Entry 9N3F (X-ray diffraction, 1.40 A resolution); this record covers chain A.

[Chain A]
Molecule: Metacaspase-9
Organism: Arabidopsis thaliana
Notes: EC 3.4.22.-
Reference sequence: Q9FYE1 (MCA9_ARATH); numbering as in UniProt (aligned over 1-325)
Amino-acid sequence (325 residues; numbered 1 to 325; the number before each row is that of its first residue):
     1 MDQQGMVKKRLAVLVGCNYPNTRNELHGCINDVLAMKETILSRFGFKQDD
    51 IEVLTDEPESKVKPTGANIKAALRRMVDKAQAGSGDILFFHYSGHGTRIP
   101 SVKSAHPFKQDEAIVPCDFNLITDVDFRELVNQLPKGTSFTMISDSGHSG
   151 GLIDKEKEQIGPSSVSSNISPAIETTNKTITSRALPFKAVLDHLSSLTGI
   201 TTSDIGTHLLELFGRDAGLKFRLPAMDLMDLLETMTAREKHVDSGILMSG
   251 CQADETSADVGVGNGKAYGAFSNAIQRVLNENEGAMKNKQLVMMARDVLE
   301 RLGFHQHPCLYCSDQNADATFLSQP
Disordered / not traced: 1-5, 103-107, 167-170
Differences from the reference sequence: engineered mutation G147 (Cys in Q9FYE1)
Curated features (UniProtKB/Swiss-Prot):
  - active site: H95
  - site: C29 (S-nitrosylation-insensitive cysteine), R183, A184 (Cleavage)
  - glycosylation: N177 (N-linked (GlcNAc...) asparagine)
  - mutagenesis: C29 (C29A: Reduced proteolytic activity)
Reported in the primary citation:
  - catalytic residues: H95
  - contacts within the chain: E112-D124 (hydrogen bond), H95-R183, F119-H193 (pi stacking), T198-H208, T202-H208, E255-H307, H148-E255 (backbone contact), T175-H305, H305-H307 (backbone contact)
  - mutagenesis - C147G: abolished catalytic activity
  - mutagenesis - E255A, H307A: decreased catalytic activity on GST-PROPEP1
  - mutagenesis - H307A: increased catalytic activity on basic pHs from 7.6 to 9.6
  - mutagenesis - E112K: increased catalytic activity on GST-PROPEP1
  - mutagenesis - E112K, H193A, H208A: increased catalytic activity (GRRase activity)
  - mutagenesis - E255A, H307A: decreased catalytic activity (GRRase activity)

[Summary]
Curated annotation (UniProt) lists active-site residue H95 and one mutagenesis site. From the paper: the
catalytic residue H95; E112K, H193A and H208A increase catalytic activity (GRRase activity); 6 substitutions
were tested in all.
Chain A is Metacaspase-9 (Arabidopsis thaliana); the structure, Crystal structure of Arabidopsis Metacaspase 9
C147G at pH 7.5, was determined by X-ray diffraction (same publication as 9N3D and 9N3E).
